Entry 1GRU (electron microscopy, 12.50 A resolution (very low resolution: no residue pairs are listed; an interface is given only as per-side residue counts)); this record covers chains H and I of the 21 polymer chains in the assembly.

Chain H (and I):
Name: Groel
Source organism: Escherichia coli
Notes: chain I of this document is another copy of the same molecule, construct and numbering; everything in this record applies to it too
UniProtKB: P06139 (CH60_ECOLI); residues 2-548 here correspond to UniProt positions 1-547 (UniProt number = residue number - 1)
Sequence (547 residues; each row starts with the number of its first residue):
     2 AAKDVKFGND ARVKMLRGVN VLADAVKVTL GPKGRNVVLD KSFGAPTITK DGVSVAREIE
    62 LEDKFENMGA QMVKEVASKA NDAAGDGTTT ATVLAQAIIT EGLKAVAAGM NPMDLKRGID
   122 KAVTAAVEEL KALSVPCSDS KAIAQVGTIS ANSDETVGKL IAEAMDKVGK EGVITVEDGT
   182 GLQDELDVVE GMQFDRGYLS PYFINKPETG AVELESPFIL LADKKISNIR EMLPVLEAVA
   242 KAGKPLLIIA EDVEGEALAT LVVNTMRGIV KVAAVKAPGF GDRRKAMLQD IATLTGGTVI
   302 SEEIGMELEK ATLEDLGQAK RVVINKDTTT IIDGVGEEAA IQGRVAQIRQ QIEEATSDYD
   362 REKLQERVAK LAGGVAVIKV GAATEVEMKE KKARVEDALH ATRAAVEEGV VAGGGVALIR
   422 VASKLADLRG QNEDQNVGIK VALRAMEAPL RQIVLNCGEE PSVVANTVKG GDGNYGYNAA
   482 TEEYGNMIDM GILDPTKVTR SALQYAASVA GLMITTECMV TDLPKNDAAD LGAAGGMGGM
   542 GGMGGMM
Unresolved in the structure: 527-548

Interface between chain H and chain I:
At this resolution (12 A) residue pairs are not listed: 35 residues of chain H and 31 of chain I lie at the interface.

Overview:
Chain H and chain I form an interface of 35 and 31 residues respectively.
Chain H and chain I are both Groel (Escherichia coli); the structure, Solution structure of
groes-ADP7-groel-ATP7 complex by cryo-EM, was determined by electron microscopy (same publication as 1GR5 and
2C7E).
